PDB entry 6M0R | electron microscopy, 2.70 A resolution | chains C and L of the 15 polymer chains in the assembly

Chain C:
Protein: V-type proton ATPase subunit c''
From: Saccharomyces cerevisiae (strain ATCC 204508 / S288c)
UniProtKB: P23968 (VATO_YEAST); numbering as in UniProt (aligned over 16-213)
Chain sequence (198 residues; row label = number of the first residue in the row):
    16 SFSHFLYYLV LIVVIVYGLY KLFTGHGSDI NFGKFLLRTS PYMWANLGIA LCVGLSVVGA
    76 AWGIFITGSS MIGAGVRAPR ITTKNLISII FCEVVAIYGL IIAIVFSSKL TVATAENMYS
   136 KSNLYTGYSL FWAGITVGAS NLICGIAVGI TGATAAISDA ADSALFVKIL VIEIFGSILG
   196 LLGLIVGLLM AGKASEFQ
Curated features (UniProtKB/Swiss-Prot):
  - site: Glu108 (Essential for proton translocation)
  - mutagenesis: Glu108 (E108D: Partial inactivation; E108L/Q/V: Inactivation)

Chain L:
Protein: V-type proton ATPase subunit c
From: Saccharomyces cerevisiae (strain ATCC 204508 / S288c)
UniProtKB: P25515 (VATL1_YEAST); residues 1-159 here = UniProt positions 1-159
Chain sequence (159 residues; each row starts with the number of its first residue):
     1 MTELCPVYAP FFGAIGCASA IIFTSLGAAY GTAKSGVGIC ATCVLRPDLL FKNIVPVIMA
    61 GIIAIYGLVV SVLVCYSLGQ KQALYTGFIQ LGAGLSVGLS GLAAGFAIGI VGDAGVRGSS
   121 QQPRLFVGMI LILIFAEVLG LYGLIVALLL NSRATQDVV
Curated features (UniProtKB/Swiss-Prot):
  - site: Glu137 (Essential for proton translocation)
  - mutagenesis: Glu137 (E137D: Partial inactivation; E137Q/V/K: Inactivation)

How chain C and chain L interact:
Contacting residue pairs - 45 pairs, chain C then chain L:
  Tyr57(C) with Tyr85(L), hydrophobic
  Met58(C) with Phe88(L), hydrophobic
  Asn61(C) with Phe88(L); Ile89(L)
  Ala65(C) with Leu95(L), hydrophobic; Ser96(L)
  Val68(C) with Ser100(L); Val146(L), hydrophobic
  Gly69(C) with Leu99(L)
  Val72(C) with Ser100(L); Leu139(L), hydrophobic
  Ala76(C) with Ala103(L); Ala107(L); Leu139(L)
  Ile79(C) with Val111(L); Phe135(L)
  Phe80(C) with Ile110(L), hydrophobic; Val111(L), hydrophobic
  Ile87(C) with Ala114(L); Gly115(L); Leu125(L)
  Gly90(C) with Gln122(L); Leu125(L)
  Val91(C) with Gln122(L), hydrogen bond (backbone-side chain)
  Pro94(C) with Arg124(L)
  Thr97(C) with Leu125(L)
  Ile104(C) with Phe135(L), hydrophobic
  Glu108(C) with Phe135(L); Val138(L); Tyr142(L)
  Ala111(C) with Leu139(L), hydrophobic
  Ile112(C) with Tyr142(L)
  Leu115(C) with Val146(L), hydrophobic
  Ser122(C) with Leu150(L); Arg153(L), hydrogen bond (backbone-side chain)
  Ser123(C) with Arg153(L)
  Leu125(C) with Tyr85(L); Leu150(L), hydrophobic; Arg153(L), hydrogen bond (backbone-side chain)
  Thr126(C) with Tyr85(L)
  Val127(C) with Tyr85(L), hydrophobic; Gln156(L)
  Ala130(C) with Glu3(L); Leu4(L), hydrophobic
  Met133(C) with Leu4(L), hydrophobic
Interface residues without a listed pair, chain C (40 interface residues in all): Ser55, Ile64, Leu70, Val73, Ala75, Gly83, Met86, Arg95, Ile105, Ala118, Ile119, Ala128, Tyr134
Interface residues without a listed pair, chain L (35 interface residues in all): Leu84, Gly92, Ala104, Gln121, Gly128, Ile132, Ile145, Leu149, Asp157

Overview:
40 residues of chain C and 35 residues of chain L are in contact; the contacts include 3 hydrogen bonds. Polar
pairs include Val91(C)-Gln122(L), Ser122(C)-Arg153(L) and Leu125(C)-Arg153(L). From UniProt: one mutagenesis
site on chain C; one mutagenesis site on chain L.
Here chain C is V-type proton ATPase subunit c'' and chain L is V-type proton ATPase subunit c, both from
Saccharomyces cerevisiae (strain ATCC 204508 / S288c). Entry 6M0R (2.7A Yeast Vo state3) was determined by
electron microscopy together with 6M0S from the same study.
